PDB entry 2N8T | solution NMR | chains A and B

== Chain A ==
Molecule: E3 ubiquitin-protein ligase NEDD4
Source organism: Rattus norvegicus
Notes: EC 6.3.2.-; fragment: WW2 Domain
Reference sequence: Q62940 (NEDD4_RAT); residues 3-39 here correspond to UniProt positions 400-436 (UniProt number = residue number + 397)
Amino-acid sequence (39 residues; numbered 1 to 39; the number before each row is that of its first residue):
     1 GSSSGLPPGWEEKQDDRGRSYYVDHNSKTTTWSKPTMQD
Construct notes: expression tag (1-2)

== Chain B ==
Molecule: Cx43CT Peptide
Reference sequence: P08050 (CXA1_RAT); residues 40-53 here correspond to UniProt positions 276-289 (UniProt number = residue number + 236)
Amino-acid sequence (14 residues; numbered 40 to 53; the number before each row is that of its first residue):
    40 APLSPMSPPGYKLV
Modified positions: Ser43 (phosphoserine; SEP); Ser46 (phosphoserine; SEP)
From the paper describing this entry:
  - mutagenesis - Y50A: decreased binding to E3 ubiquitin-protein ligase NEDD4 (chain A)
  - post-translational modification sites: Tyr50
  - post-translational modification sites: Ser43, Ser46 (citing earlier work)

== How chain A and chain B interact ==
Pairs across the interface (20; chain A residue first):
  Asp15(A) - Pro48(B)
  Asp16(A) - Pro48(B)
  Tyr21(A) - Pro47(B)
  Tyr21(A) - Pro48(B)
  Tyr21(A) - Tyr50(B)
  Val23(A) - Tyr50(B)
  His25(A) - Tyr50(B)
  Ser27(A) - Pro41(B)
  Ser27(A) - Leu42(B)
  Lys28(A) - Leu42(B)
  Lys28(A) - Tyr50(B)
  Thr29(A) - Leu42(B)
  Thr29(A) - Ser43(B)
  Thr30(A) - Pro44(B)
  Thr30(A) - Met45(B)
  Thr30(A) - Pro47(B)
  Thr30(A) - Tyr50(B)
  Thr31(A) - Ser43(B)
  Trp32(A) - Ser46(B)
  Trp32(A) - Pro47(B)
Also at the interface, not in a pair above, chain A (12 interface residues in all): Asp24
Also at the interface, not in a pair above, chain B (10 interface residues in all): Gly49
From the paper, about this interface:
  - specific contacts: Thr30(A)-Tyr50(B)
  - interface residues, chain B: Pro47(B), Pro48(B)

== In short ==
12 residues of chain A face 10 of chain B across their interface. The paper describes a contact between
Thr30(A) and Tyr50(B). From the paper: Y50A of chain B reduces binding to E3 ubiquitin-protein ligase NEDD4
(chain A); interface residues Pro47(B) and Pro48(B).
Here chain A is E3 ubiquitin-protein ligase NEDD4 (Rattus norvegicus) and chain B is Cx43CT Peptide. Entry
2N8T (Solution Structure of the rNedd4 WW2 Domain-Cx43CT Peptide Complex by NMR) was determined by solution
NMR.
